6O2R - chains A and E of the 12 polymer chains in the assembly; structure by electron microscopy, 3.30 A resolution.

== Chain A (and E) ==
Name: Tubulin alpha-1B chain
Source organism: Sus scrofa
Notes: chain E of this document is another copy of the same molecule, construct and numbering; everything in this record applies to it too
UniProtKB: Q2XVP4 (TBA1B_PIG); residue numbers follow UniProt; this construct covers 1-451
Chain sequence (451 residues; row label = number of the first residue in the row):
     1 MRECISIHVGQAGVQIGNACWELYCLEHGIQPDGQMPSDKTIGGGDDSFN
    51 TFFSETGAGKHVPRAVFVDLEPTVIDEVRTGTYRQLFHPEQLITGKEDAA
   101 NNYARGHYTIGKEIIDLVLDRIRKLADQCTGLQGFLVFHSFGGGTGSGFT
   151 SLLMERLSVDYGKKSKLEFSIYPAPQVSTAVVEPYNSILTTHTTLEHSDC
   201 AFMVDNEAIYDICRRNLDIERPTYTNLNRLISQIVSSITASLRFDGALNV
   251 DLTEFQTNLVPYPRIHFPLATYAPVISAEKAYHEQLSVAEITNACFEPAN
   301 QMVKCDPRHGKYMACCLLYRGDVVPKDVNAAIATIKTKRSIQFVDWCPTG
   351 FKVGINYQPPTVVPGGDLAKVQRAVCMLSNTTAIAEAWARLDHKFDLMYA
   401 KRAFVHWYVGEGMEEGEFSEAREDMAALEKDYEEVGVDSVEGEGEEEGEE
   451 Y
Unresolved in the structure: 38-46, 442-451
Curated features (UniProtKB/Swiss-Prot):
  - motif: Met1 to Cys4 (MREC motif)
  - active site: Glu254
  - binding site (GTP): Gly10, Gln11, Ala12, Gln15, Glu71, Ala99, Ser140, Gly143, Gly144, Thr145, Gly146, Thr179, Glu183, Asn206, Tyr224, Asn228, Leu252
  - binding site (Mg(2+)): Glu71
  - site: Tyr451 (Involved in polymerization)
  - modified residue: Lys40 (N6,N6,N6-trimethyllysine), Ser48 (Phosphoserine), Ser232 (Phosphoserine), Tyr282 (3'-nitrotyrosine), Arg339 (Omega-N-methylarginine), Ser439 (Phosphoserine), Glu443 (5-glutamyl polyglutamate), Glu445 (5-glutamyl polyglutamate), Tyr451 (3'-nitrotyrosine)
  - cross-link (Glycyl lysine isopeptide (Lys-Gly)): Lys326 (interchain with G-Cter in ubiquitin), Lys370 (interchain with G-Cter in ubiquitin)
Metal / ion sites: Mg2+: Glu71 (together with GTP)
Ligand contacts: GTP (guanosine-5'-triphosphate): Gly10, Gln11, Ala12, Gln15, Ile16, Asp69, Glu71, Asp98, Ala99, Ala100, Asn101, Ser140, Gly142, Gly143, Gly144, Thr145, Gly146, Ile171, Thr179, Glu183, Asn206, Tyr224, Leu227, Asn228, Ile231

== How chain A and chain E interact ==
Contacting residue pairs - 16 pairs, chain A then chain E:
  Glu55(A) with Gln285(E)
  Thr56(A) with His283(E); Glu284(E)
  Lys60(A) with Tyr282(E); His283(E), hydrogen bond
  Val62(A) with His283(E)
  Gln85(A) with His283(E)
  Leu86(A) with His283(E)
  Phe87(A) with His283(E), hydrogen bond (backbone-side chain)
  His88(A) with Lys280(E); His283(E), hydrogen bond (backbone-side chain)
  Pro89(A) with His283(E)
  Glu90(A) with Asp218(E); Lys280(E), salt bridge
  Asp120(A) with Glu297(E)
  Lys124(A) with Glu297(E), salt bridge
Also at the interface, not in a pair above, chain A (13 interface residues in all): Gly57
Also at the interface, not in a pair above, chain E (9 interface residues in all): Arg215, Glu279

== Summary ==
13 residues of chain A and 9 residues of chain E are in contact, with 3 hydrogen bonds and 2 salt bridges.
Among the polar pairs are Glu90(A)-Lys280(E), Lys124(A)-Glu297(E) and Lys60(A)-His283(E). Ligands of chain A:
GTP.
Chain A and chain E are both Tubulin alpha-1B chain (Sus scrofa); the structure, Deacetylated Microtubules,
was determined by electron microscopy (same publication as 6O2Q, 6O2S and 6O2T).
